Entry 9ETM (electron microscopy, 3.35 A resolution); this record covers chains D and B of the 10 polymer chains in the assembly.

== Chain D ==
Name: Mitochondrial import receptor subunit TOM22
From: Drosophila melanogaster
UniProt: Q9I7T5 (Q9I7T5_DROME); residues 77-123 here correspond to UniProt positions 51-97 (UniProt number = residue number - 26)
Amino-acid sequence (47 residues; row label = number of the first residue in the row):
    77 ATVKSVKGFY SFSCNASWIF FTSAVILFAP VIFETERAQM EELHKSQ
Residues lining bound ligands:
  - diundecyl phosphatidyl choline (PLC), molecule 1: Y86, C90, S93, W94, F97
  - diundecyl phosphatidyl choline (PLC), molecule 2: V101, P106, E110, R113

== Chain B ==
Name: Mitochondrial import receptor subunit TOM40
From: Drosophila melanogaster
UniProt: Q9U4L6 (TO401_DROME); residue numbers follow UniProt; this construct covers 55-344
Amino-acid sequence (290 residues; numbered 55 to 344; the number before each row is that of its first residue):
    55 AALENPGTVE ELHKKCKDIQ AITFEGAKIM LNKGLSNHFQ VSHTINMSNV VPSGYRFGAT
   115 YVGTKEFSPT EAFPVLLGDI DPAGNLNANV IHQFSARLRC KFASQIQESK VVASQLTTDY
   175 RGSDYTLSLT VANPSIFTNS GVVVGQYLQS VTPALALGSE LAYQFGPNVP GRQIAIMSVV
   235 GRYTAGSSVW SGTLGQSGLH VCYYQKASDQ LQIGAEVETS LRMQESVATL AYQIDLPKAN
   295 LVFRGGIDSN WQIFGVLEKR LAPLPFTLAL SGRMNHVKNN FRLGCGLMIG
Disulfide bonds: C70-C256
Residues lining bound ligands:
  - diundecyl phosphatidyl choline (PLC), molecule 1: A81, I83, G309, L311, K313, L315, L322, L324, G326
  - diundecyl phosphatidyl choline (PLC), molecule 2: L85, H97, I99, S107, G108, Y109, F111, D135, P136
  - diundecyl phosphatidyl choline (PLC), molecule 3: N304, W305, I307, H330, V331
What the authors report for this chain:
  - binding site for diundecyl phosphatidyl choline: Y109, F111, W305

== Chain D / chain B interface ==
Contacting residue pairs (27; chain D residue first):
  W94(D) - N333(B)  hydrogen bond
  I95(D) - H330(B)
  T98(D) - M328(B)
  T98(D) - H330(B)
  S99(D) - I307(B)
  S99(D) - H330(B)  hydrogen bond
  I102(D) - F297(B)
  I102(D) - I307(B)  hydrophobic
  I102(D) - F308(B)
  I102(D) - G309(B)
  I102(D) - G326(B)
  I102(D) - M328(B)  hydrophobic
  I102(D) - F335(B)  hydrophobic
  L103(D) - Y286(B)  hydrogen bond (backbone-side chain)
  L103(D) - F297(B)
  L103(D) - G299(B)
  L103(D) - G300(B)
  L103(D) - I301(B)  hydrophobic
  L103(D) - I307(B)  hydrophobic
  L103(D) - F308(B)
  P106(D) - L311(B)  hydrophobic
  V107(D) - Y286(B)
  V107(D) - I288(B)  hydrophobic
  V107(D) - F297(B)  hydrophobic
  E110(D) - L295(B)
  E110(D) - K313(B)  salt bridge
  T111(D) - L290(B)
Interface residues without a listed pair, chain D (12 interface residues in all): F104, R113
Interface residues without a listed pair, chain B (19 interface residues in all): A293

== Overview ==
12 residues of chain D face 19 of chain B across their interface; the contacts include 3 hydrogen bonds and 1
salt bridge. Polar contacts include E110(D)-K313(B), W94(D)-N333(B) and S99(D)-H330(B). From the paper: a
binding site for diundecyl phosphatidyl choline at Y109(B), F111(B) and W305(B).
Here chain D is Mitochondrial import receptor subunit TOM22 and chain B is Mitochondrial import receptor
subunit TOM40, both from Drosophila melanogaster. Entry 9ETM (cryoEM structure of the Drosophila melanogaster
TOM core complex) was determined by electron microscopy.
